Entry 9K3E (X-ray diffraction, 2.50 A resolution); this record covers chains B and C.

[Chain B]
Molecule: YD repeat protein
Source organism: Taylorella equigenitalis (strain MCE9)
UniProtKB: A0A654KG07 (A0A654KG07_TAYEM); aligned to UniProt positions 1937-2059 over residues 13-135 (the alignment contains insertions or deletions, so no single offset holds)
Sequence (135 residues; each row starts with the number of its first residue):
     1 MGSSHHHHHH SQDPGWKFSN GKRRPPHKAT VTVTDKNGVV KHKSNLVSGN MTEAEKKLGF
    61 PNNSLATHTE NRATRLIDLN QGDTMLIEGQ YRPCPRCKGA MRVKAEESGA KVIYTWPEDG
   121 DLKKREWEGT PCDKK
Unresolved in the structure: 1-23, 132-135
Construct notes: initiating methionine (1); expression tag (2-12)
Disulfide bonds: C94-C97

[Chain C]
Molecule: The immunity protein of DddB
Source organism: Taylorella equigenitalis (strain MCE9)
UniProtKB: A0A654KG21 (A0A654KG21_TAYEM); residues 6-117 here correspond to UniProt positions 1-112 (UniProt number = residue number - 5)
Sequence (117 residues; row label = number of the first residue in the row):
     1 MTKSKMLSNI VIQEVKFAIE DYCAILSFAS DSYEVPEQYF IITRSTTERS GGIPEGDIYL
    61 ESNLFLDFNP YGLSGYLLSE PNCVDLLIEP NNYVRLRLIE KIDILEVENH LKFLFDN
Unresolved in the structure: 1
Construct notes: initiating methionine (1); expression tag (2-5)

[Interface between chain B and chain C]
Residue-residue contacts (41):
  K56(B) with E34(C); V35(C)
  K57(B) with E34(C)
  F60(B) with K16(C), hydrogen bond (backbone-side chain); S27(C); A29(C), hydrophobic; E34(C); P36(C); Y39(C), hydrophobic; I41(C), hydrophobic
  P61(B) with I25(C), hydrophobic; S27(C); I41(C), hydrophobic
  N62(B) with E20(C), hydrogen bond
  N63(B) with E34(C), hydrogen bond (side chain-backbone)
  S64(B) with Y39(C), hydrogen bond
  L65(B) with I25(C), hydrophobic; E61(C)
  H68(B) with Y59(C); E61(C), salt bridge
  R92(B) with D57(C), salt bridge; Y71(C)
  P93(B) with Y71(C)
  C94(B) with Y59(C); Y71(C)
  P95(B) with C23(C); T43(C); S45(C); D57(C); Y59(C)
  R96(B) with D21(C), salt bridge; C23(C), hydrogen bond (backbone-side chain); I25(C)
  K98(B) with S45(C)
  G99(B) with D21(C)
  R102(B) with Y22(C), hydrogen bond
  V103(B) with D21(C); Y22(C), hydrophobic; R49(C)
  E106(B) with Y22(C), hydrogen bond
  E107(B) with R49(C), salt bridge
Other interface residues (no listed pair), chain B (22 interface residues in all): G59, A100
Other interface residues (no listed pair), chain C (23 interface residues in all): Y33, R44, T47

[In short]
22 residues of chain B and 23 residues of chain C are in contact, with 7 hydrogen bonds and 4 salt bridges.
Polar pairs include H68(B)-E61(C), R92(B)-D57(C) and R96(B)-D21(C).
Chain B is YD repeat protein and chain C is the immunity protein of DddB, both from Taylorella equigenitalis
(strain MCE9); the structure, DddB(BadTF3) dsDNA deaminase, was determined by X-ray diffraction.
